Entry 4OFM (X-ray diffraction, 2.64 A resolution); this record covers chains A and B.

# Chain A (and B)
Protein: Glutathione S-transferase-1
Source organism: Necator americanus
Notes: chain B of this document is another copy of the same molecule, construct and numbering; everything in this record applies to it too
UniProtKB: D3U1A5 (D3U1A5_NECAM); numbering as in UniProt (aligned over 1-206)
Amino-acid sequence (206 residues; numbered 1 to 206; the number before each row is that of its first residue):
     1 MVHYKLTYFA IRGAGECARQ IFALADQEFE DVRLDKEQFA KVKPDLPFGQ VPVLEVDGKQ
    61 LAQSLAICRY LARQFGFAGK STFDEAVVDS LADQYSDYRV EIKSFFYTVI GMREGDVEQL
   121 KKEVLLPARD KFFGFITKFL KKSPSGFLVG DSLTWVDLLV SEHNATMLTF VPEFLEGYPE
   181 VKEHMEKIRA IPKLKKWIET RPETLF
Not modelled in the structure: 1 (chain B: fully traced)
Cystine bridges: Cys17-Cys68
Small-molecule neighbours: glutathione (GSH): Tyr8, Phe9, Ala14, Phe39, Lys43, Gly49, Gln50, Val51, Pro52, Gln63, Ser64

# Chain A / chain B interface
Pairs across the interface (58; chain A residue first):
  Pro47(A) - Phe135(B)
  Phe48(A) - Ser90(B)
  Phe48(A) - Leu91(B)  hydrophobic
  Phe48(A) - Gln94(B)
  Phe48(A) - Phe135(B)
  Phe48(A) - Phe139(B)  hydrophobic
  Lys59(A) - Phe83(B)
  Gln60(A) - Phe83(B)
  Leu61(A) - Phe83(B)  hydrophobic
  Leu61(A) - Ala86(B)
  Leu61(A) - Val87(B)
  Ala62(A) - Ser90(B)
  Gln63(A) - Ser90(B)
  Gln63(A) - Asp93(B)
  Gln63(A) - Gln94(B)  hydrogen bond
  Gln63(A) - Asp97(B)  hydrogen bond
  Leu65(A) - Asp93(B)
  Ala66(A) - Ala86(B)
  Ala66(A) - Asp89(B)
  Ala66(A) - Ser90(B)
  Ala66(A) - Asp93(B)
  Arg69(A) - Arg69(B)
  Arg69(A) - Asp89(B)  salt bridge
  Tyr70(A) - Thr82(B)
  Tyr70(A) - Phe83(B)  hydrophobic
  Tyr70(A) - Ala86(B)  hydrophobic
  Arg73(A) - Arg69(B)
  Arg73(A) - Arg73(B)
  Arg73(A) - Thr82(B)
  Arg73(A) - Glu85(B)  salt bridge
  Arg73(A) - Asp89(B)  salt bridge
  Thr82(A) - Tyr70(B)
  Thr82(A) - Gln74(B)  hydrogen bond
  Phe83(A) - Val56(B)  hydrophobic
  Phe83(A) - Lys59(B)
  Phe83(A) - Gln60(B)
  Phe83(A) - Tyr70(B)  hydrophobic
  Glu85(A) - Arg73(B)  salt bridge
  Ala86(A) - Leu61(B)  hydrophobic
  Ala86(A) - Ala66(B)
  Ala86(A) - Tyr70(B)  hydrophobic
  Val87(A) - Leu61(B)
  Asp89(A) - Ala66(B)
  Asp89(A) - Arg69(B)  salt bridge
  Ser90(A) - Phe48(B)
  Ser90(A) - Ala62(B)
  Ser90(A) - Gln63(B)
  Ser90(A) - Ala66(B)
  Leu91(A) - Phe48(B)  hydrophobic
  Asp93(A) - Gln63(B)
  Asp93(A) - Leu65(B)
  Asp93(A) - Ala66(B)
  Gln94(A) - Phe48(B)
  Gln94(A) - Gln63(B)  hydrogen bond
  Asp97(A) - Gln63(B)  hydrogen bond
  Phe135(A) - Pro47(B)
  Phe135(A) - Phe48(B)
  Phe135(A) - Gly49(B)
Interface residues without a listed pair, chain A (28 interface residues in all): Gly49, Gln50, Val56, Phe139

# Summary
The chain A/chain B interface involves 28 residues from each chain, with 5 hydrogen bonds and 5 salt bridges.
Polar contacts include Arg69(A)-Asp89(B), Arg73(A)-Glu85(B) and Arg73(A)-Asp89(B). Ligands of chain A:
glutathione.
Both chains are Glutathione S-transferase-1 (Necator americanus). Entry 4OFM (Triclinic NaGST1) was determined
by X-ray diffraction together with 4OFN and 4OFT from the same study.
